Entry 2CHF (X-ray diffraction, 1.80 A resolution); this record covers chain A.

# Chain A
Name: CHEY
From: Salmonella typhimurium
UniProt: P0A2D5 (CHEY_SALTY); residues 2-129 here correspond to UniProt positions 1-128 (UniProt number = residue number - 1)
Chain sequence (128 residues; numbered 2 to 129; the number before each row is that of its first residue):
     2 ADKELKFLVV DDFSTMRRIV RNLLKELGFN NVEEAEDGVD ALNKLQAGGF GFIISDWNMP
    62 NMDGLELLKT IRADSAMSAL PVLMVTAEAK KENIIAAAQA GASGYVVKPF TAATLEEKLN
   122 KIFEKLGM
Curated features (UniProtKB/Swiss-Prot):
  - binding site (Mg(2+)): Asp-13

# In short
UniProt lists Mg2+-binding residue Asp-13.
Chain A is CHEY (Salmonella typhimurium); the structure, Structure of the MG2+-bound form of chey and the
mechanism of phosphoryl transfer in bacterial chemotaxis, was determined by X-ray diffraction, deposited
together with 2CHE.
